2GNU - chains L and M of the 3 polymer chains in the assembly; structure by X-ray diffraction, 2.20 A resolution.

[Chain L]
Protein: Reaction center protein L chain
Source organism: Rhodobacter sphaeroides
Reference sequence: P0C0Y8 (RCEL_RHOSH); residue numbers follow UniProt; this construct covers 1-281
Amino-acid sequence (281 residues; row label = number of the first residue in the row):
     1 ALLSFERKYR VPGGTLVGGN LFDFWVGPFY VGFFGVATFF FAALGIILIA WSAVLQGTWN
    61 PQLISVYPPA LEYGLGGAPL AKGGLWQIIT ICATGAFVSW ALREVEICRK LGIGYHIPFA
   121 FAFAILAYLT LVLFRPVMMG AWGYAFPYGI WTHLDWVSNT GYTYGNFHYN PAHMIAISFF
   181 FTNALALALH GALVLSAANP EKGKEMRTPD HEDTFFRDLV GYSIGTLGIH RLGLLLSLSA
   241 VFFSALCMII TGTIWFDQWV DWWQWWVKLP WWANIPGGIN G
Metal / ion sites: bacteriochlorophyll a Mg site 1 near His153 (its only coordinating residue here); bacteriochlorophyll a Mg site 2 near His173 (its only coordinating residue here); Fe2+: His190, His230 (shared with His219(M), Glu234(M), His266(M) of chain M)
Residues lining bound ligands:
  - bacteriochlorophyll a (BCL), molecule 1: Ile46, Phe97, Tyr128, Leu131, Phe146, Ile150, Trp151, His153, Leu154, Trp156, Val157
  - bacteriochlorophyll a (BCL), molecule 2: Phe97, Phe121, Ala124, Ile125, Ala127, Tyr128, Leu131, Trp156, Val157, Ser158, Thr160, Gly161, Tyr162, Asn166, Phe167, His168, His173, Ala176, Ile177, Phe180, Phe181, Val241, Ser244, Ala245, Cys247, Met248
  - bacteriochlorophyll a (BCL), molecule 3: Val157, Tyr162, His168, Phe181
  - bacteriochlorophyll a (BCL), molecule 4: His168, His173, Met174, Ile177, Ser178, Phe181, Thr182, Leu185
  - bacteriopheophytin a (BPH), molecule 1: Thr38, Phe41, Ala42, Gly45, Ile49, Ile89, Cys92, Ala93, Ala96, Phe97, Trp100, Glu104, Ile117, Ala120, Phe121, Phe123, Ala124, Tyr128, Phe146, Tyr148, Gly149, Ile150, His153, Phe180, Ser237, Leu238, Val241
  - bacteriopheophytin a (BPH), molecule 2: Phe181, Ala184, Leu185, Ala188, Leu189, Phe216, Leu219, Val220
  - ubiquinone-10 (U10), molecule 1: Phe29, Tyr30, Val31, Gly35, Thr38, Trp100, Arg103
  - ubiquinone-10 (U10), molecule 2: Ala186, Leu189, His190, Leu193, Glu212, Asp213, Phe216, Val220, Tyr222, Ser223, Ile224, Gly225, Thr226, Ile229, Leu232

[Chain M]
Protein: Reaction center protein M chain
Source organism: Rhodobacter sphaeroides
Notes: fragment: Reaction Center Protein M chain, residue 2-301
Reference sequence: P0C0Y9 (RCEM_RHOSH); residues 2-301 here = UniProt positions 2-301
Amino-acid sequence (300 residues; numbered 2 to 301; the number before each row is that of its first residue):
     2 EYQNIFSQVQ VRGPADLGMT EDVNLANRSG VGPFSTLLGW FGNAQLGPIY LGSLGVLSLF
    62 SGLMWFFTIG IWFWYQAGWN PAVFLRDLFF FSLEPPAPEY GLSFAAPLKE GGLWLIASFF
   122 MFVAVWSWWG RTYLRAQALG MGKHTAWAFL SAIWLWMVLG FIRPILMGSW SEAVPYGIFS
   182 HLDWTNNFSL VHGNLFYNPF HGLSIAFLYG SALLFAMHGA TILAVSRFGG ERELEQIADR
   242 GTAAERAALF WRWTMGFNAT MEGIHRWAIW MAVLVTLTGG IGILLSGTVV DNWYVWGQNH
Metal / ion sites: bacteriochlorophyll a Mg site 1 near His182 (its only coordinating residue here); bacteriochlorophyll a Mg site 2 near His202 (its only coordinating residue here); Fe2+: His219, Glu234, His266 (shared with His190(L), His230(L) of chain L)
Residues lining bound ligands:
  - bacteriochlorophyll a (BCL), molecule 1: Trp66, Val126, Phe150, Ala153, Ile154, Leu156, Trp157, Leu160, Trp185, Thr186, Asn187, Phe189, Ser190, Leu196, Phe197, His202, Ser205, Ile206, Leu209, Tyr210, Val276, Thr277, Gly280, Gly281, Ile284
  - bacteriochlorophyll a (BCL), molecule 2: Trp157, Leu160, Val175, Ile179, His182, Leu183, Trp185, Thr186
  - bacteriochlorophyll a (BCL), molecule 3: Thr186, Phe197, Tyr210
  - bacteriochlorophyll a (BCL), molecule 4: Phe197, His202, Gly203, Ile206, Ala207, Tyr210, Gly211, Leu214
  - bacteriopheophytin a (BPH), molecule 1: Ser59, Leu60, Gly63, Leu64, Trp66, Phe67, Ala125, Val126, Trp129, Thr133, Thr146, Ala149, Phe150, Ser152, Ala153, Ala273, Val274, Thr277
  - bacteriopheophytin a (BPH), molecule 2: Tyr210, Ala213, Leu214, Ala217, Met218, Trp252, Thr255, Met256
  - ubiquinone-10 (U10): Leu214, Leu215, Met218, His219, Thr222, Ile223, Ala245, Ala248, Ala249, Trp252, Met256, Phe258, Asn259, Ala260, Thr261, Met262, Ile265, Trp268, Met272

[How chain L and chain M interact]
Pairs across the interface (224; chain L residue first):
  Ala1(L) - Arg253(M)  hydrogen bond (backbone-side chain)
  Leu3(L) - Leu250(M)  hydrophobic
  Leu3(L) - Arg253(M)
  Leu3(L) - Asn259(M)
  Phe5(L) - Arg241(M)
  Phe5(L) - Glu246(M)
  Glu6(L) - Leu250(M)
  Glu6(L) - Arg253(M)  salt bridge
  Glu6(L) - Trp254(M)  hydrogen bond
  Lys8(L) - Glu246(M)  salt bridge
  Tyr9(L) - Thr243(M)  hydrogen bond
  Tyr9(L) - Glu246(M)  hydrogen bond
  Tyr9(L) - Arg247(M)
  Tyr9(L) - Leu250(M)  hydrophobic
  Tyr9(L) - Trp254(M)
  Arg10(L) - Trp254(M)
  Trp25(L) - Trp254(M)
  Pro28(L) - Arg253(M)
  Pro28(L) - Trp254(M)
  Pro28(L) - Gly257(M)
  Phe29(L) - Trp254(M)
  Phe29(L) - Thr255(M)
  Phe29(L) - Met256(M)
  Phe29(L) - Gly257(M)
  Tyr30(L) - Trp254(M)  hydrogen bond (backbone-backbone)
  Trp100(L) - Thr255(M)
  Arg103(L) - Trp254(M)  hydrogen bond (side chain-backbone)
  Arg103(L) - Thr255(M)  hydrogen bond (side chain-backbone)
  Glu104(L) - Phe251(M)
  Glu104(L) - Thr255(M)
  Ile107(L) - Phe251(M)  hydrophobic
  Ile107(L) - Trp254(M)  hydrophobic
  Ile107(L) - Thr255(M)
  Cys108(L) - Phe251(M)  hydrophobic
  Lys110(L) - Trp254(M)
  Leu111(L) - Arg247(M)  hydrogen bond (backbone-side chain)
  Leu111(L) - Leu250(M)
  Leu111(L) - Phe251(M)
  Leu111(L) - Trp254(M)  hydrophobic
  Gly112(L) - Arg228(M)  hydrogen bond (backbone-side chain)
  Gly112(L) - Phe229(M)
  Ile113(L) - Ala225(M)
  Ile113(L) - Val226(M)  hydrophobic
  Ile113(L) - Arg228(M)
  Ile113(L) - Phe229(M)  hydrophobic
  Ile113(L) - Arg247(M)
  Ile113(L) - Phe251(M)  hydrophobic
  Gly114(L) - Ala225(M)  hydrogen bond (backbone-backbone)
  Gly114(L) - Arg228(M)
  His116(L) - Gln4(M)  hydrogen bond (side chain-backbone)
  His116(L) - Ala221(M)
  His116(L) - Leu224(M)
  His116(L) - Ala225(M)  hydrogen bond (side chain-backbone)
  Ile117(L) - Ala221(M)
  Ile117(L) - Thr222(M)
  Ile117(L) - Phe251(M)  hydrophobic
  Ile117(L) - Trp252(M)  hydrophobic
  Trp151(L) - Phe197(M)
  Trp151(L) - Tyr198(M)  hydrophobic
  Leu154(L) - Phe197(M)
  Asp155(L) - Tyr198(M)  hydrogen bond
  Val157(L) - Phe197(M)  hydrophobic
  Ser158(L) - Phe197(M)
  Tyr162(L) - Asn187(M)  hydrogen bond
  Tyr162(L) - Leu191(M)
  Asn166(L) - Leu183(M)
  Asn166(L) - Asp184(M)
  Asn166(L) - Asn187(M)
  His168(L) - Leu183(M)  hydrogen bond (side chain-backbone)
  His168(L) - Thr186(M)
  His168(L) - Asn187(M)
  Tyr169(L) - Phe180(M)  hydrogen bond (side chain-backbone)
  Tyr169(L) - Asp184(M)  hydrogen bond
  Met174(L) - Phe180(M)  hydrophobic
  Met174(L) - Leu183(M)  hydrophobic
  Phe180(L) - Leu209(M)
  Phe180(L) - Ala213(M)  hydrophobic
  Phe181(L) - Leu209(M)  hydrophobic
  Asn183(L) - Ser212(M)  hydrogen bond (side chain-backbone)
  Asn183(L) - Ala213(M)
  Asn183(L) - Phe216(M)
  Ala184(L) - Ala273(M)
  Ala186(L) - Phe216(M)
  Leu187(L) - Ser212(M)
  Leu187(L) - Phe216(M)
  Leu187(L) - Ala269(M)  hydrophobic
  Ala188(L) - Ile270(M)
  Ala188(L) - Ala273(M)
  His190(L) - His219(M)
  His190(L) - Glu234(M)  salt bridge
  His190(L) - His266(M)  hydrogen bond
  Gly191(L) - His266(M)
  Ala192(L) - His145(M)
  Ala192(L) - Thr146(M)
  Ala192(L) - Ile270(M)  hydrophobic
  Val194(L) - Glu234(M)
  Val194(L) - Leu235(M)
  Val194(L) - His266(M)
  Leu195(L) - His145(M)
  Leu195(L) - Glu263(M)
  Leu195(L) - His266(M)
  Leu195(L) - Arg267(M)
  Leu195(L) - Ile270(M)  hydrophobic
  Ser196(L) - Met142(M)
  Ser196(L) - Gly143(M)  hydrogen bond (backbone-backbone)
  Ser196(L) - His145(M)  hydrogen bond (backbone-side chain)
  Ala197(L) - Leu235(M)  hydrophobic
  Ala198(L) - Leu235(M)
  Asn199(L) - Gly143(M)
  Asn199(L) - His145(M)
  Asn199(L) - Glu263(M)  hydrogen bond
  Asn199(L) - Arg267(M)  hydrogen bond
  Pro200(L) - Gly141(M)
  Pro200(L) - Gly143(M)
  Glu201(L) - Gln138(M)
  Glu201(L) - Gly141(M)  hydrogen bond (backbone-backbone)
  Glu201(L) - Met142(M)
  Glu201(L) - Gly143(M)
  Glu201(L) - Lys144(M)  salt bridge
  Lys204(L) - Gly141(M)
  Met206(L) - Leu235(M)
  Met206(L) - Ile238(M)  hydrophobic
  Met206(L) - Ala239(M)  hydrophobic
  Arg207(L) - Glu22(M)  salt bridge
  Arg207(L) - Leu140(M)  hydrogen bond (side chain-backbone)
  Arg207(L) - Gly141(M)
  Arg207(L) - Met142(M)
  Arg207(L) - Leu235(M)
  Thr208(L) - Leu235(M)
  Pro209(L) - Leu235(M)
  Asp210(L) - Met20(M)
  His211(L) - Met20(M)
  His211(L) - Glu22(M)  salt bridge
  His211(L) - Leu140(M)
  His211(L) - Met142(M)
  Glu212(L) - Leu235(M)
  Thr214(L) - Gly19(M)
  Thr214(L) - Met20(M)  hydrogen bond (side chain-backbone)
  Thr214(L) - Arg29(M)
  Thr214(L) - Leu140(M)
  Phe215(L) - Thr133(M)
  Phe215(L) - Arg136(M)
  Phe215(L) - Ala137(M)
  Phe215(L) - Leu140(M)  hydrophobic
  Phe215(L) - Met142(M)  hydrophobic
  Phe215(L) - Thr146(M)
  Arg217(L) - Asp17(M)
  Arg217(L) - Asn44(M)
  Arg217(L) - Gln46(M)
  Arg217(L) - Gly48(M)
  Arg217(L) - Pro49(M)
  Arg217(L) - Ile50(M)
  Asp218(L) - Val24(M)
  Asp218(L) - Arg29(M)  salt bridge
  Asp218(L) - Ile50(M)
  Asp218(L) - Tyr51(M)  hydrogen bond (backbone-backbone)
  Asp218(L) - Arg132(M)  hydrogen bond (backbone-side chain)
  Asp218(L) - Leu140(M)
  Leu219(L) - Trp129(M)
  Leu219(L) - Arg132(M)  hydrogen bond (backbone-side chain)
  Leu219(L) - Thr133(M)
  Val220(L) - Ile50(M)
  Gly221(L) - Leu47(M)
  Gly221(L) - Gly48(M)  hydrogen bond (backbone-backbone)
  Gly221(L) - Pro49(M)
  Gly221(L) - Ile50(M)
  Tyr222(L) - Leu39(M)
  Tyr222(L) - Asn44(M)  hydrogen bond (side chain-backbone)
  Tyr222(L) - Gln46(M)
  Tyr222(L) - Leu47(M)  hydrophobic
  Ser223(L) - Asn44(M)
  Ile224(L) - Gly43(M)
  Ile224(L) - Asn44(M)  hydrogen bond (backbone-backbone)
  Gly225(L) - Asn44(M)
  Thr226(L) - Glu232(M)
  Leu227(L) - Asn5(M)
  Leu227(L) - Leu224(M)  hydrophobic
  Leu227(L) - Glu232(M)
  Gly228(L) - Phe42(M)
  Ile229(L) - Phe216(M)
  His230(L) - His219(M)  hydrogen bond
  His230(L) - Gly220(M)
  His230(L) - Ile223(M)
  His230(L) - Glu234(M)  salt bridge
  Arg231(L) - Asn5(M)  hydrogen bond
  Arg231(L) - Ile6(M)  hydrogen bond (side chain-backbone)
  Arg231(L) - Phe7(M)
  Arg231(L) - Ser8(M)  hydrogen bond
  Arg231(L) - Trp41(M)
  Arg231(L) - Phe42(M)  hydrogen bond (side chain-backbone)
  Arg231(L) - Leu224(M)
  Leu232(L) - Phe42(M)
  Gly233(L) - Phe216(M)
  Leu234(L) - Ile6(M)  hydrophobic
  Leu234(L) - Ala217(M)
  Leu234(L) - Ala221(M)  hydrophobic
  Leu234(L) - Leu224(M)  hydrophobic
  Ser237(L) - Ala213(M)
  Ser237(L) - Ala217(M)
  Trp263(L) - Phe180(M)  hydrophobic
  Trp266(L) - Leu86(M)  hydrogen bond (side chain-backbone)
  Trp266(L) - Arg87(M)  hydrogen bond (side chain-backbone)
  Val267(L) - Arg87(M)
  Val267(L) - Phe91(M)  hydrophobic
  Trp272(L) - Ala83(M)
  Trp272(L) - Leu86(M)  hydrophobic
  Trp272(L) - Arg87(M)  hydrogen bond (backbone-side chain)
  Ile275(L) - Asn81(M)
  Ile275(L) - Ala83(M)  hydrophobic
  Ile275(L) - Val84(M)  hydrophobic
  Ile275(L) - Arg87(M)  hydrogen bond (backbone-side chain)
  Pro276(L) - Val84(M)
  Gly277(L) - Val84(M)
  Gly277(L) - Arg87(M)  hydrogen bond (backbone-side chain)
  Gly278(L) - Gln77(M)
  Gly278(L) - Val84(M)
  Gly278(L) - Asp88(M)
  Ile279(L) - Asp88(M)  hydrogen bond (backbone-side chain)
  Ile279(L) - Phe91(M)
  Ile279(L) - Phe92(M)  hydrophobic
  Asn280(L) - Arg87(M)  hydrogen bond (backbone-side chain)
  Asn280(L) - Asp88(M)  hydrogen bond
  Asn280(L) - Phe91(M)
  Gly281(L) - Arg87(M)
Interface residues without a listed pair, chain L (99 interface residues in all): Leu2, Ala120, Leu189, Leu193, Leu235, Leu238, Ala273, Asn274
Interface residues without a listed pair, chain M (99 interface residues in all): Ala78, Ala149, Asn195, Tyr210, Leu215, Met218, Ala249, Met272

[Summary]
The chain L/chain M interface involves 99 residues from each chain; the contacts include 45 hydrogen bonds and
8 salt bridges. Among the polar pairs are Glu6(L)-Arg253(M), Lys8(L)-Glu246(M) and His190(L)-Glu234(M).
Chain L is Reaction center protein L chain and chain M is Reaction center protein M chain, both from
Rhodobacter sphaeroides; the structure, The crystallization of reaction center from Rhodobacter sphaeroides
occurs via a new route, was determined by X-ray diffraction.
